PDB entry 3Q1E | X-ray diffraction, 1.95 A resolution | chains B and D of the 4 polymer chains in the assembly

== Chain B (and D) ==
Protein: 5-hydroxyisourate hydrolase
Source organism: Danio rerio
Notes: EC 3.5.2.17; fragment: residues in UNP 20-138; chain D of this document is another copy of the same molecule, construct and numbering; everything in this record applies to it too
UniProtKB: Q06S87 (HIUH_DANRE); residues 1-119 here correspond to UniProt positions 20-138 (UniProt number = residue number + 19)
Amino-acid sequence (119 residues; each row starts with the number of its first residue):
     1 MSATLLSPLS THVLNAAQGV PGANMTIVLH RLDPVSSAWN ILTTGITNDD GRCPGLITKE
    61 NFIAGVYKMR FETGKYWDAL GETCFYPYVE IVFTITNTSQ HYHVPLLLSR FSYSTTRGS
Not modelled in the structure: 1-5 (chain D: 1-3)
Construct notes: engineered mutation Ala-16 (Ile35 in Q06S87), Thr-116 (Tyr135 in Q06S87)
Small-molecule neighbours: 3,5,3',5'-tetraiodo-L-thyronine (T44): His-12, Leu-14, His-103, Pro-105, Leu-106, Leu-107, Ser-114, Thr-115, Thr-116

== Chain B / chain D interface ==
Residue-residue contacts (7; chain B residue first):
  Leu-14(B) with Thr-116(D)
  Gly-19(B) with Arg-117(D)
  Asp-50(B) with Ser-119(D)
  Leu-107(B) with Thr-116(D)
  Thr-116(B) with Leu-14(D); Leu-107(D)
  Arg-117(B) with Gly-19(D), hydrogen bond (side chain-backbone)
Other interface residues (no listed pair), chain B (9 interface residues in all): His-12, Ala-16, Pro-21

== In short ==
The interface between chain B and chain D involves 9 residues on one side and 6 on the other; the contacts
include 1 hydrogen bond. The hydrogen-bonded pair is Arg-117(B)/Gly-19(D). Chain B binds
3,5,3',5'-tetraiodo-L-thyronine.
Both chains are 5-hydroxyisourate hydrolase (Danio rerio). Entry 3Q1E (Crystal structure of Y116T/I16A double
mutant of 5-hydroxyisourate hydrolase in complex with T4) was determined by X-ray diffraction, deposited
together with 3IWU and 3IWV.
